PDB entry 8PP7 | electron microscopy, 2.91 A resolution | chains H and I of the 14 polymer chains in the assembly

== Chain H ==
Molecule: Histone H2B
Source organism: Drosophila melanogaster
UniProt: P02283 (H2B_DROME); residues 0-122 here correspond to UniProt positions 1-123 (UniProt number = residue number + 1)
Chain sequence (123 residues; each row starts with the number of its first residue; numbering starts at 0):
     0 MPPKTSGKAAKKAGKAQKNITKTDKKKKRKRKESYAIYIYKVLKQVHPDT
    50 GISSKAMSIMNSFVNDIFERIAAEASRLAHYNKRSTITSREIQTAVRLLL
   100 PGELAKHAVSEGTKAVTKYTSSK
Unresolved in the structure: 0-28, 122
UniProt features mapped onto this chain:
  - modified residue: Pro1 (N-methylproline), Lys43 (N6-succinyllysine), Lys113 (N6-succinyllysine), Lys117 (N6-succinyllysine)
  - glycosylation: Ser109 (O-linked (GlcNAc) serine)
  - cross-link: Lys117 (Glycyl lysine isopeptide (Lys-Gly) (interchain with G-Cter in ubiquitin))

== Chain I ==
Molecule: 248-nt DNA strand
Source organism: Homo sapiens
Sequence (248 nucleotides; numbered -113 to 210; 76 numbers in that range are skipped by the numbering (no residue carries them; nothing is unmodelled there); the number before each row is that of its first residue; numbers below 1 keep their minus sign (DA-113 is residue -113)):
  -113 ATATCTCGGGCTTATGTGATGGACCCTATACGCGGCGGACCTGGAGAATC
   -63 CCGGTGCCGAGGCCGCTCAATTGGTCGTAGACAGCTCTAGCACCGCTTAA
   -13 ACGCACGTACGCGCTGTCCCC
    84 CGCGTTTTAACCGCCAAGGGGATTACTCCCTAGTCTCCAGGCACGTGTCA
   134 GATATATACATCCTGTGTATGTATTGAACAGCGACTCGGGATATCTCTAG
   184 AGTCGACCTGCAGGCATGCAAGCTTGG
Unresolved in the structure: -113 to -76, 154-210

== Chain H / chain I interface ==
Pairs across the interface - 14 pairs, chain H then chain I:
  Arg30(H) with DT-47(I), base contact; DC-46(I), hydrogen bond to the sugar
  Tyr39(H) with DG-53(I), phosphate contact
  Gly50(H) with DG-53(I), phosphate contact
  Ile51(H) with DA-54(I), sugar contact; DG-53(I), phosphate contact
  Ser52(H) with DA-54(I), phosphate contact
  Ser53(H) with DA-54(I), hydrogen bond to the phosphate
  Arg83(H) with DG-34(I), phosphate contact; DA-33(I), salt bridge to the phosphate
  Ser84(H) with DA-35(I), hydrogen bond to the phosphate; DG-34(I), hydrogen bond to the phosphate
  Thr85(H) with DA-35(I), phosphate contact; DG-34(I), hydrogen bond to the phosphate
Interface residues without a listed pair, chain I (8 interface residues in all): DG-52

== Overview ==
Chain H and chain I form an interface of 9 and 8 residues respectively, with 5 hydrogen bonds and 1 salt
bridge. Polar pairs include Arg30(H)-DC-46(I), Ser53(H)-DA-54(I) and Ser84(H)-DA-35(I).
Here chain H is Histone H2B (Drosophila melanogaster) and chain I is a 248-nt DNA strand (Homo sapiens). Entry
8PP7 (human RYBP-PRC1 bound to mononucleosome) was determined by electron microscopy.
